4HG5 - chains A and C; structure by X-ray diffraction, 1.91 A resolution.

# Chain A (and C)
Molecule: Probable hydrolase NIT2
From: Saccharomyces cerevisiae
Notes: EC 3.5.-.-; chain C of this document is another copy of the same molecule, construct and numbering; everything in this record applies to it too
UniProt: P47016 (NIT2_YEAST); residue numbers follow UniProt; this construct covers 1-307
Sequence (341 residues; row label = number of the first residue in the row; numbers below 1 keep their minus sign (Met-33 is residue -33)):
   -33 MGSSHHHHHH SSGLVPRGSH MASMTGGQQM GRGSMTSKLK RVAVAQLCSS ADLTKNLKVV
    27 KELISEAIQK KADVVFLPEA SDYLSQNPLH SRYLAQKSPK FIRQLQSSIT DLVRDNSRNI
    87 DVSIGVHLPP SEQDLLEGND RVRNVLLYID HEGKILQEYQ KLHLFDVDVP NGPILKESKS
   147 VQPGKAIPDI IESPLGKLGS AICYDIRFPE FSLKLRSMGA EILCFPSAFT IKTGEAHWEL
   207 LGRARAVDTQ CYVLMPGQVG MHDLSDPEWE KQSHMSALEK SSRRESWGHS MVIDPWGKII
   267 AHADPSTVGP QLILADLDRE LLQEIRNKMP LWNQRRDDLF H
Disordered / not traced: -33 to 3 (chain C: -33 to 4, 138, 307)
Glycans and other covalent adducts: oxaloacetate ion (OAA) linked to Cys169
Differences from the reference sequence: expression tag (-33 to 0)
Ligand contacts: oxaloacetate ion (OAA): Glu45, Lys127, Phe131, Tyr170, Arg173, Ala194, Phe195, Thr196, Thr199
UniProt features mapped onto this chain:
  - active site: Glu45 (Proton acceptor), Lys127 (Proton donor), Cys169 (Nucleophile)
  - binding site (substrate): Arg173, Thr199
  - mutagenesis: Cys169 (C169S: Abolishes enzyme activity)

# How chain A and chain C interact
Contacting residue pairs - 77 pairs, chain A then chain C:
  Leu128(A) with Arg302(C), hydrogen bond (backbone-side chain); Leu305(C), hydrophobic; Phe306(C), hydrophobic
  His129(A) with Gln300(C); Arg302(C)
  Asp132(A) with Pro296(C); Gln300(C), hydrogen bond (backbone-side chain)
  Val133(A) with Lys294(C)
  Asp134(A) with Lys294(C), hydrogen bond (backbone-backbone)
  Pro136(A) with Trp262(C), hydrophobic
  Pro149(A) with Arg302(C)
  Gly150(A) with Arg302(C), hydrogen bond (backbone-side chain)
  Lys151(A) with Leu305(C)
  Ile153(A) with Leu305(C); Phe306(C), hydrophobic
  Tyr170(A) with Met295(C); Leu297(C); Gln300(C), hydrogen bond
  Arg173(A) with Val213(C); Met295(C)
  Phe174(A) with Leu297(C); Gln300(C); Arg301(C)
  Pro175(A) with Asp214(C); Arg301(C)
  Glu176(A) with Leu179(C); Arg301(C), salt bridge; Phe306(C)
  Phe177(A) with Phe306(C), hydrophobic
  Leu179(A) with Pro175(C), hydrophobic; Glu176(C)
  Lys180(A) with Phe306(C)
  Ala202(A) with Arg209(C); Trp262(C)
  His203(A) with Val213(C); Trp262(C), hydrogen bond (side chain-backbone)
  Leu206(A) with Leu206(C), hydrophobic; Arg209(C); Val213(C), hydrophobic
  Arg209(A) with Ala202(C); Leu206(C)
  Ala210(A) with Ala210(C), hydrophobic
  Arg211(A) with Arg211(C); Asp214(C), salt bridge
  Val213(A) with Arg173(C); Leu206(C), hydrophobic
  Asp214(A) with Pro175(C); Arg211(C), salt bridge
  Trp262(A) with Ala202(C); His203(C), hydrogen bond (backbone-side chain)
  Lys294(A) with Val133(C); Asp134(C), hydrogen bond (backbone-backbone)
  Met295(A) with Val133(C), hydrophobic; Tyr170(C); Arg173(C)
  Pro296(A) with Asp132(C)
  Leu297(A) with Tyr170(C); Phe174(C), hydrophobic
  Gln300(A) with His129(C); Asp132(C); Tyr170(C), hydrogen bond; Phe174(C)
  Arg301(A) with Phe174(C); Pro175(C); Glu176(C), salt bridge
  Arg302(A) with Leu128(C), hydrogen bond (side chain-backbone); His129(C); Pro149(C); Gly150(C), hydrogen bond (side chain-backbone)
  Leu305(A) with Leu128(C), hydrophobic; Lys151(C); Ile153(C)
  Phe306(A) with Leu128(C), hydrophobic; Ile153(C), hydrophobic; Glu176(C); Phe177(C), hydrophobic; Lys180(C)
Also at the interface, not in a pair above, chain A (40 interface residues in all): Leu130, Ala152, Thr199, Leu207
Also at the interface, not in a pair above, chain C (40 interface residues in all): Leu130, Pro136, Ala152, Thr199, Leu207

# Overview
Chain A and chain C each contribute 40 residues to their interface; the contacts include 11 hydrogen bonds and
4 salt bridges. Polar pairs include Glu176(A)-Arg301(C), Arg211(A)-Asp214(C) and Leu128(A)-Arg302(C).
Covalently linked oxaloacetate ion: at Cys169(A).
Chain A and chain C are both Probable hydrolase NIT2 (Saccharomyces cerevisiae); the structure, Structural
insights into yeast Nit2: wild-type yeast Nit2 in complex with oxaloacetate, was determined by X-ray
diffraction, deposited together with 4H5U and 4HGD.
